Entry 9CEE (electron microscopy, 2.89 A resolution); this record covers chains A and W of the 28 polymer chains in the assembly.

== Chain A ==
Molecule: Proteasome subunit alpha
Organism: Mycobacterium tuberculosis
Reference sequence: P9WHU1 (PSA_MYCTU); numbering as in UniProt (aligned over 1-248)
Amino-acid sequence (248 residues; numbered 1 to 248; the number before each row is that of its first residue):
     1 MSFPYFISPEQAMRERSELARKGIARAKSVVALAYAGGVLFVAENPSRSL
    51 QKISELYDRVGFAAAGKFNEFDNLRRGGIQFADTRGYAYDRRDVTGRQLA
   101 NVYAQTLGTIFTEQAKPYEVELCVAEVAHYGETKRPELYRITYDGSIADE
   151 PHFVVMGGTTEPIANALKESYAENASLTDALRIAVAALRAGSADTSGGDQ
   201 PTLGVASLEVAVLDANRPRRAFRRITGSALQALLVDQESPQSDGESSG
Disordered / not traced: 1-7, 191-202, 235-248
Swiss-Prot annotation at these positions:
  - modified residue: S2 (N-acetylserine), T84 (Phosphothreonine), T178 (Phosphothreonine), T202 (Phosphothreonine)
From the paper describing this entry:
  - conformationally variable residues (side-chain flip): D93
  - allosteric site: Q98
  - mutagenesis - Q98K (3-fold): decreased catalytic activity
  - mutagenesis - S17F: unchanged catalytic activity
  - mutagenesis - K52F: increased catalytic activity

== Chain W ==
Molecule: Proteasome subunit beta
Organism: Mycobacterium tuberculosis
Notes: EC 3.4.25.1
Reference sequence: P9WHT9 (PSB_MYCTU); residues 1-234 here correspond to UniProt positions 58-291 (UniProt number = residue number + 57)
Amino-acid sequence (234 residues; numbered 1 to 234; the number before each row is that of its first residue):
     1 ATIVALKYPGGVVMAGDRRSTQGNMISGRDVRKVYITDDYTATGIAGTAA
    51 VAVEFARLYAVELEHYEKLEGVPLTFAGKINRLAIMVRGNLAAAMQGLLA
   101 LPLLAGYDIHASDPQSAGRIVSFDAAGGWNIEEEGYQAVGSGSLFAKSSM
   151 KKLYSQVTDGDSGLRVAVEALYDAADDDSATGGPDLVRGIFPTAVIIDAD
   201 GAVDVPESRIAELARAIIESRSGADTFGSDGGEK
Disordered / not traced: 92-98, 223-234
Sequence notes: engineered mutation A1 (Thr58 in P9WHT9)
From the paper describing this entry:
  - catalytic residues: D17, K33 (citing earlier work)
  - mutagenesis - V53Q: increased catalytic activity
  - mutagenesis - Y35F: decreased catalytic activity
  - mutagenesis - A92G/A93G/A94G, A100S: abolished catalytic activity
  - mutagenesis - T1A: decreased catalytic activity (citing earlier work)

== How chain A and chain W interact ==
Contacting residue pairs (16; chain A residue first):
  L56(A) - K68(W)
  Y57(A) - K68(W)
  R75(A) - K68(W)
  R75(A) - L69(W)  hydrogen bond (side chain-backbone)
  R76(A) - E70(W)  salt bridge
  I79(A) - H65(W)
  Q80(A) - H65(W)  hydrogen bond
  D83(A) - H65(W)  salt bridge
  D83(A) - K68(W)  salt bridge
  Y87(A) - R57(W)
  Y87(A) - L58(W)
  Y87(A) - V61(W)  hydrophobic
  R91(A) - E64(W)  salt bridge
  R219(A) - E64(W)  salt bridge
  R220(A) - E67(W)  salt bridge
  R220(A) - K68(W)
Other interface residues (no listed pair), chain A (13 interface residues in all): E55, D58
Other interface residues (no listed pair), chain W (10 interface residues in all): E54

== Overview ==
13 residues of chain A and 10 residues of chain W are in contact; the contacts include 2 hydrogen bonds and 6
salt bridges. Polar pairs include R76(A)-E70(W), D83(A)-H65(W) and D83(A)-K68(W). The paper reports catalytic
residues D17(W) and K33(W); Y35F and T1A of chain W reduce catalytic activity; 8 substitutions were tested in
all.
Here chain A is Proteasome subunit alpha and chain W is Proteasome subunit beta, both from Mycobacterium
tuberculosis. Entry 9CEE (20S Proteasome core particle beta-T1A mutant auto-inhibited state (Frame 1)) was
determined by electron microscopy together with 9CE5, 9CE7, 9CE8, 9CEB and 9CEG from the same study.
